8TPX - chains A and C of the 5 polymer chains in the assembly; structure by electron microscopy, 3.40 A resolution.

== Chain A ==
Name: EryAII, 6-deoxyerythronolide-B synthase EryA3, modules 5 and 6
Organism: Saccharopolyspora erythraea
Notes: EC 2.3.1.94; fragment: DEBS Module 3
Reference sequence: Q5UNP5 (Q5UNP5_SACER); residues 3-1466 here correspond to UniProt positions 2-1465 (UniProt number = residue number - 1)
Sequence (1766 residues; each row starts with the number of its first residue; numbering starts at 0):
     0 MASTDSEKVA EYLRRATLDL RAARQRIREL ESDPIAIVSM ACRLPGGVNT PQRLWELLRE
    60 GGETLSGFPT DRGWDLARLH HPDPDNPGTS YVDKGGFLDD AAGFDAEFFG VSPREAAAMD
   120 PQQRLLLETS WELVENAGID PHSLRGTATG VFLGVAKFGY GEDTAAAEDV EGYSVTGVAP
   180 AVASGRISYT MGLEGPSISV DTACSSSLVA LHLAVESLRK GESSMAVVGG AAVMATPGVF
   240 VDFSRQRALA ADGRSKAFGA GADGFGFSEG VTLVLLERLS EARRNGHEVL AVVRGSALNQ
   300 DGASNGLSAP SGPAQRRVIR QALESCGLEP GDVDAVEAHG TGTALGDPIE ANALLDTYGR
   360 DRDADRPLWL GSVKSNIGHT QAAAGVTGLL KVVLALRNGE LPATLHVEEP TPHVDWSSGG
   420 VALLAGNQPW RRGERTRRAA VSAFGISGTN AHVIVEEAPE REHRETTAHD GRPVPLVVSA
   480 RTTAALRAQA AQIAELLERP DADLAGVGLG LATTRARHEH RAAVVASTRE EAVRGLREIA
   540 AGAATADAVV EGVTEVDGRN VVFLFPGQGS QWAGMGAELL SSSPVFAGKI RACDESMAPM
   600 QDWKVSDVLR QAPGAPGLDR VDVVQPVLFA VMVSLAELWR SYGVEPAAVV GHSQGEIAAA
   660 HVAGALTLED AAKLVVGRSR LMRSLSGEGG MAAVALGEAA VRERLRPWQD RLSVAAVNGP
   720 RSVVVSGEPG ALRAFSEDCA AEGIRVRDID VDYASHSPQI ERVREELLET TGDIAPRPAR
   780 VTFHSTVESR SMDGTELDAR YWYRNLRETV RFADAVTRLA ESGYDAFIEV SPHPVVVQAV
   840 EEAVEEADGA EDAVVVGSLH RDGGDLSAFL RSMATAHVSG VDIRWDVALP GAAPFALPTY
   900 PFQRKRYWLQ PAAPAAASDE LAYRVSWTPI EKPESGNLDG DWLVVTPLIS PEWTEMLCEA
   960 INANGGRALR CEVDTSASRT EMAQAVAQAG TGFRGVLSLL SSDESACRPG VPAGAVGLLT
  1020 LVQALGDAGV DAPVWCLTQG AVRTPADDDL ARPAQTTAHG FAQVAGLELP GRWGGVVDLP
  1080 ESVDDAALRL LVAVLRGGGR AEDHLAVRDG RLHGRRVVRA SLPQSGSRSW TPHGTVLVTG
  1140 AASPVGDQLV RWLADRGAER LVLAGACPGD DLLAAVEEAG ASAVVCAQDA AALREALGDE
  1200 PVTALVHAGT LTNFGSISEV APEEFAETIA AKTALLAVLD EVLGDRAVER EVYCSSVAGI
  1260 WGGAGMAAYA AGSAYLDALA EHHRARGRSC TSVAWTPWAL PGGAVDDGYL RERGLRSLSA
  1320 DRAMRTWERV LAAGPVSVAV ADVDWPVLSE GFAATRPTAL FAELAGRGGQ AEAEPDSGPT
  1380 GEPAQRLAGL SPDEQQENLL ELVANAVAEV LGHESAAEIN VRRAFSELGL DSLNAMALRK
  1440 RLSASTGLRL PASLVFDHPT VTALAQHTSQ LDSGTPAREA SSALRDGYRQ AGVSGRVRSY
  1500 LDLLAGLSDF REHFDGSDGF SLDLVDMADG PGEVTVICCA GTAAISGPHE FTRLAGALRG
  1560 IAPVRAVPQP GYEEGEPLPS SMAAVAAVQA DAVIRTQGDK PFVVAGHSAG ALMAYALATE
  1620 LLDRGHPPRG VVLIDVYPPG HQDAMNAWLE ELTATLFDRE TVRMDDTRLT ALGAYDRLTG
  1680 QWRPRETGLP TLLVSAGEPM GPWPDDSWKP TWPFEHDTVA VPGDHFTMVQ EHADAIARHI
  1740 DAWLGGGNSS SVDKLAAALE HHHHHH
Unresolved in the structure: 0-2, 163-170, 694-695, 710-712, 911-1765
Modified positions: Ser-1431 (4'-phosphopanthetheine-serine; 4HH)
Construct notes: expression tag (0-2); conflict Thr-481 (Ser480 in Q5UNP5)

== Chain C ==
Name: EryAII, 6-deoxyerythronolide-B synthase EryA3, modules 5 and 6
Organism: Saccharopolyspora erythraea
Notes: EC 2.3.1.94; fragment: DEBS Module 3
Reference sequence: Q5UNP5 (Q5UNP5_SACER); residues 21-1484 here correspond to UniProt positions 2-1465 (UniProt number = residue number - 19)
Sequence (1766 residues; each row starts with the number of its first residue):
    18 MASTDSEKVA EYLRRATLDL RAARQRIREL ESDPIAIVSM ACRLPGGVNT PQRLWELLRE
    78 GGETLSGFPT DRGWDLARLH HPDPDNPGTS YVDKGGFLDD AAGFDAEFFG VSPREAAAMD
   138 PQQRLLLETS WELVENAGID PHSLRGTATG VFLGVAKFGY GEDTAAAEDV EGYSVTGVAP
   198 AVASGRISYT MGLEGPSISV DTACSSSLVA LHLAVESLRK GESSMAVVGG AAVMATPGVF
   258 VDFSRQRALA ADGRSKAFGA GADGFGFSEG VTLVLLERLS EARRNGHEVL AVVRGSALNQ
   318 DGASNGLSAP SGPAQRRVIR QALESCGLEP GDVDAVEAHG TGTALGDPIE ANALLDTYGR
   378 DRDADRPLWL GSVKSNIGHT QAAAGVTGLL KVVLALRNGE LPATLHVEEP TPHVDWSSGG
   438 VALLAGNQPW RRGERTRRAA VSAFGISGTN AHVIVEEAPE REHRETTAHD GRPVPLVVSA
   498 RTTAALRAQA AQIAELLERP DADLAGVGLG LATTRARHEH RAAVVASTRE EAVRGLREIA
   558 AGAATADAVV EGVTEVDGRN VVFLFPGQGS QWAGMGAELL SSSPVFAGKI RACDESMAPM
   618 QDWKVSDVLR QAPGAPGLDR VDVVQPVLFA VMVSLAELWR SYGVEPAAVV GHSQGEIAAA
   678 HVAGALTLED AAKLVVGRSR LMRSLSGEGG MAAVALGEAA VRERLRPWQD RLSVAAVNGP
   738 RSVVVSGEPG ALRAFSEDCA AEGIRVRDID VDYASHSPQI ERVREELLET TGDIAPRPAR
   798 VTFHSTVESR SMDGTELDAR YWYRNLRETV RFADAVTRLA ESGYDAFIEV SPHPVVVQAV
   858 EEAVEEADGA EDAVVVGSLH RDGGDLSAFL RSMATAHVSG VDIRWDVALP GAAPFALPTY
   918 PFQRKRYWLQ PAAPAAASDE LAYRVSWTPI EKPESGNLDG DWLVVTPLIS PEWTEMLCEA
   978 INANGGRALR CEVDTSASRT EMAQAVAQAG TGFRGVLSLL SSDESACRPG VPAGAVGLLT
  1038 LVQALGDAGV DAPVWCLTQG AVRTPADDDL ARPAQTTAHG FAQVAGLELP GRWGGVVDLP
  1098 ESVDDAALRL LVAVLRGGGR AEDHLAVRDG RLHGRRVVRA SLPQSGSRSW TPHGTVLVTG
  1158 AASPVGDQLV RWLADRGAER LVLAGACPGD DLLAAVEEAG ASAVVCAQDA AALREALGDE
  1218 PVTALVHAGT LTNFGSISEV APEEFAETIA AKTALLAVLD EVLGDRAVER EVYCSSVAGI
  1278 WGGAGMAAYA AGSAYLDALA EHHRARGRSC TSVAWTPWAL PGGAVDDGYL RERGLRSLSA
  1338 DRAMRTWERV LAAGPVSVAV ADVDWPVLSE GFAATRPTAL FAELAGRGGQ AEAEPDSGPT
  1398 GEPAQRLAGL SPDEQQENLL ELVANAVAEV LGHESAAEIN VRRAFSELGL DSLNAMALRK
  1458 RLSASTGLRL PASLVFDHPT VTALAQHTSQ LDSGTPAREA SSALRDGYRQ AGVSGRVRSY
  1518 LDLLAGLSDF REHFDGSDGF SLDLVDMADG PGEVTVICCA GTAAISGPHE FTRLAGALRG
  1578 IAPVRAVPQP GYEEGEPLPS SMAAVAAVQA DAVIRTQGDK PFVVAGHSAG ALMAYALATE
  1638 LLDRGHPPRG VVLIDVYPPG HQDAMNAWLE ELTATLFDRE TVRMDDTRLT ALGAYDRLTG
  1698 QWRPRETGLP TLLVSAGEPM GPWPDDSWKP TWPFEHDTVA VPGDHFTMVQ EHADAIARHI
  1758 DAWLGGGNSS SVDKLAAALE HHHHHH
Unresolved in the structure: 18-1413, 1486-1783
Modified positions: Ser-1449 (4'-phosphopanthetheine-serine; 4HH)
Construct notes: expression tag (18-20); conflict Thr-499 (Ser480 in Q5UNP5)

== How chain A and chain C interact ==
Contacting residue pairs - 19 pairs, chain A then chain C:
  Gly-109(A) / Glu-1444(C)
  Ser-111(A) / Leu-1428(C)  hydrogen bond (side chain-backbone)
  Pro-112(A) / Leu-1428(C)
  Pro-112(A) / Gly-1429(C)
  Pro-112(A) / His-1430(C)
  Arg-113(A) / Glu-1426(C)  hydrogen bond (side chain-backbone)
  Arg-113(A) / Val-1427(C)
  Arg-113(A) / Leu-1428(C)
  Arg-113(A) / Gly-1429(C)
  Tyr-172(A) / Ser-1449(C)
  Tyr-172(A) / Leu-1450(C)  hydrogen bond (side chain-backbone)
  Tyr-172(A) / Asn-1451(C)
  Thr-482(A) / Arg-1440(C)
  Thr-482(A) / Glu-1444(C)
  Leu-485(A) / Asn-1437(C)
  Glu-518(A) / Arg-1440(C)
  Val-552(A) / Arg-1439(C)
  Glu-554(A) / Arg-1439(C)  salt bridge
  Asp-851(A) / Arg-1439(C)  salt bridge
Interface residues without a listed pair, chain A (13 interface residues in all): Glu-106, Phe-107
Interface residues without a listed pair, chain C (15 interface residues in all): Ser-1443, Gly-1446, Asp-1448

== Summary ==
13 residues of chain A face 15 of chain C across their interface, with 3 hydrogen bonds and 2 salt bridges.
Among the polar pairs are Glu-554(A)/Arg-1439(C), Asp-851(A)/Arg-1439(C) and Ser-111(A)/Leu-1428(C).
Chain A and chain C are both EryAII, 6-deoxyerythronolide-B synthase EryA3, modules 5 and 6 (Saccharopolyspora
erythraea); the structure, Crosslinked 6-deoxyerythronolide B synthase (DEBS) Module 3 in complex with
antibody fragment 1B2: trans-oriented 1B2 and ..., was determined by electron microscopy together with 8TPW,
8TKO, 8TJN, 8TJO and 8TJP from the same study.
